9GB1 - chains S and T of the 36 polymer chains in the assembly; structure by electron microscopy, 2.71 A resolution.

Chain S (and T):
Protein: gp56 - Tail tube protein
Organism: Clostridioides difficile
Notes: chain T of this document is another copy of the same molecule, construct and numbering; everything in this record applies to it too
UniProt: A0A9X8RMX9 (A0A9X8RMX9_CLODI); numbering as in UniProt (aligned over 1-137)
Sequence (137 residues; numbered 1 to 137; the number before each row is that of its first residue):
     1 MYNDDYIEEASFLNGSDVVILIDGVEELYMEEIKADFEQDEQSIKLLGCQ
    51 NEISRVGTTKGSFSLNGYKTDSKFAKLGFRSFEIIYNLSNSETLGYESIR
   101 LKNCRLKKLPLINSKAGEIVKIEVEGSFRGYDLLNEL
Disordered / not traced: 1-6, 137

How chain S and chain T interact:
Residue-residue contacts (71):
  E8(S) - Y29(T)
  S11(S) - Y29(T)  hydrogen bond
  S11(S) - K69(T)
  S11(S) - T70(T)
  F12(S) - Y29(T)  hydrophobic
  F12(S) - Y68(T)  hydrophobic
  L13(S) - I119(T)
  L13(S) - V120(T)  hydrogen bond (backbone-backbone)
  N14(S) - E118(T)
  N14(S) - I119(T)
  N14(S) - V120(T)
  G15(S) - K115(T)
  G15(S) - A116(T)
  G15(S) - E118(T)  hydrogen bond (backbone-backbone)
  S16(S) - A116(T)
  E31(S) - K115(T)  salt bridge
  E31(S) - A116(T)  hydrogen bond (backbone-backbone)
  E32(S) - S114(T)
  E32(S) - K115(T)  salt bridge
  I33(S) - I112(T)  hydrophobic
  I33(S) - N113(T)
  I33(S) - S114(T)  hydrogen bond (backbone-backbone)
  K34(S) - I112(T)
  K34(S) - N113(T)
  A35(S) - L109(T)
  A35(S) - L111(T)  hydrogen bond (backbone-backbone)
  A35(S) - I112(T)  hydrogen bond (backbone-backbone)
  D36(S) - K108(T)
  D36(S) - L109(T)
  D36(S) - P110(T)
  F37(S) - F79(T)
  F37(S) - K108(T)
  F37(S) - L109(T)  hydrogen bond (backbone-backbone)
  E38(S) - K107(T)  salt bridge
  E38(S) - K108(T)
  Q39(S) - F79(T)
  Q39(S) - R105(T)
  Q39(S) - L106(T)  hydrogen bond (side chain-backbone)
  Q39(S) - K107(T)  hydrogen bond (backbone-side chain)
  E41(S) - R105(T)
  E41(S) - K107(T)
  E41(S) - S127(T)  hydrogen bond
  K45(S) - D40(T)  salt bridge
  K45(S) - T58(T)
  Q50(S) - T58(T)
  Q50(S) - T59(T)  hydrogen bond (backbone-backbone)
  N51(S) - T59(T)
  N51(S) - R129(T)  hydrogen bond
  E52(S) - T58(T)
  E52(S) - T59(T)  hydrogen bond (backbone-backbone)
  E52(S) - K60(T)
  E52(S) - R129(T)
  S54(S) - S127(T)
  V56(S) - R105(T)
  T59(S) - F79(T)
  Y86(S) - I112(T)  hydrophobic
  Y86(S) - S114(T)  hydrogen bond
  L88(S) - K69(T)
  L88(S) - V120(T)  hydrophobic
  E97(S) - K69(T)  salt bridge
  E97(S) - S72(T)
  I99(S) - L111(T)
  L101(S) - I112(T)  hydrophobic
  F128(S) - L111(T)  hydrophobic
  Y131(S) - A75(T)  hydrogen bond (side chain-backbone)
  Y131(S) - L109(T)
  Y131(S) - L111(T)  hydrophobic
  L133(S) - S72(T)
  L133(S) - K76(T)
  E136(S) - S72(T)  hydrogen bond
  E136(S) - K76(T)  salt bridge
Interface residues without a listed pair, chain S (36 interface residues in all): I7, V18, I53
Interface residues without a listed pair, chain T (32 interface residues in all): G57, G117, E123

Summary:
The interface between chain S and chain T involves 36 residues on one side and 32 on the other, with 17
hydrogen bonds and 6 salt bridges. Polar pairs include E31(S)-K115(T), E32(S)-K115(T) and E38(S)-K107(T).
Chain S and chain T are both gp56 - Tail tube protein (Clostridioides difficile); the structure, Extended
phiCD508 tail, was determined by electron microscopy, deposited together with 9G8S, 9GB0, 9GB2, 9GB5 and 9GB7.
